4B9P - chain A; structure by X-ray diffraction, 1.18 A resolution.

== Chain A ==
Protein: Type 3A cellulose-binding domain protein
From: Clostridium thermocellum
Notes: fragment: family 3b carbohydrate binding module, residues 506-671
UniProt: A3DC27 (A3DC27_CLOTH); residues 1-166 here correspond to UniProt positions 506-671 (UniProt number = residue number + 505)
Amino-acid sequence (166 residues; numbered 1 to 166; the number before each row is that of its first residue):
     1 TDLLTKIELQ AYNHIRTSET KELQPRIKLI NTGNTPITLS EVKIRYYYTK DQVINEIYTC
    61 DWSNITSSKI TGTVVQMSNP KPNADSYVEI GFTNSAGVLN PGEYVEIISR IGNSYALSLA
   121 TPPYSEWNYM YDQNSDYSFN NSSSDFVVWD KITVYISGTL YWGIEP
Bound ions: Zn2+ site 1: Asp2, His14; Zn2+ site 2: Glu19, Glu126; Ca2+: Thr49, Asp51, Asp132, Ser135, Asp136; Zn2+ site 3: Asp145, Pro166

== Overview ==
Asp2 and His14 coordinate Zn2+ site 1. Glu19 and Glu126 form the Zn2+ site 2.
Chain A is Type 3A cellulose-binding domain protein (Clostridium thermocellum); the structure, Biomass
sensoring module from putative Rsgi2 protein of Clostridium thermocellum resemble family 3
carbohydrate-binding module of ..., was determined by X-ray diffraction, deposited together with 4B97 and
4B9C.
